8EUW - chains B and G of the 12 polymer chains in the assembly; structure by electron microscopy, 2.70 A resolution.

== Chain B ==
Name: Envelope glycoprotein gp41
From: Human immunodeficiency virus 1
UniProtKB: Q2N0S6 (Q2N0S6_9HIV1); residues 512-664 here correspond to UniProt positions 509-661 (UniProt number = residue number - 3)
Sequence (153 residues; row label = number of the first residue in the row):
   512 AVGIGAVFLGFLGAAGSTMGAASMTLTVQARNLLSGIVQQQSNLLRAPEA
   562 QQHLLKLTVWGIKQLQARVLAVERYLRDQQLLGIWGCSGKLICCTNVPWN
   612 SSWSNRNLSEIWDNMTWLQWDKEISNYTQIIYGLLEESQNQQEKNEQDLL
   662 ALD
Unresolved in the structure: 547-568, 664
Construct notes: conflict Pro559 (Ile556 in Q2N0S6), Cys605 (Thr602 in Q2N0S6)
Disulfide bonds: Cys598-Cys604

== Chain G ==
Name: VRC34.01-MM28 FAB variable heavy chain
From: Homo sapiens
Notes: antibody fragment or engineered binder
Sequence (223 residues; each row starts with the number of its first residue; a row labelled like 82A-82C holds insertion residues (82A, then the next letters in order)):
     1 QKVLVQSGAEVKKPGASVKVSCRAFGYTFTGNPLHWVRQAPGQGLEWLGW
    51 IN
   52A P
    53 HSGDTFTSQKFQGRVYMTRDKSINTAFLDV
82A-82C TRL
    83 TSDDTGIYYCARDKYYGN
100A-100E EAVGM
   101 DVWGQGTSVTVSSASTKGPSVFPLAPSSKSTSGGTAALGCLVKDYFPEPV
   151 TVSWNSGALTSGVHTFPAVLQSSGLYSLSSVVTVPSSSLGTQTYICNVNH
   201 KPSNTKVDKKVEPK
Unresolved in the structure: 114-214
Disulfide bonds: Cys22-Cys92

== How chain B and chain G interact ==
Contacting residue pairs - 26 pairs, chain B then chain G:
  Ala512(B) - Glu100A(G)
  Ala512(B) - Ala100B(G)
  Val513(B) - Trp50(G)
  Val513(B) - Glu100A(G)
  Val513(B) - Ala100B(G)  hydrogen bond (backbone-backbone)
  Gly514(B) - Trp50(G)
  Ile515(B) - Trp50(G)
  Ile515(B) - Asn52(G)
  Ile515(B) - Asp56(G)
  Ile515(B) - Tyr97(G)  hydrogen bond (backbone-side chain)
  Gly516(B) - Asn52(G)
  Gly516(B) - Tyr97(G)  hydrogen bond (backbone-side chain)
  Gly516(B) - Asn100(G)
  Ala517(B) - Asn52(G)
  Ala517(B) - His53(G)
  Ala517(B) - Asn100(G)
  Val518(B) - Thr30(G)
  Val518(B) - Gly31(G)
  Val518(B) - Asn52(G)
  Val518(B) - Tyr97(G)  hydrophobic
  Phe519(B) - Thr28(G)
  Phe519(B) - Thr30(G)  hydrogen bond (backbone-side chain)
  Phe519(B) - Gly31(G)  hydrogen bond (backbone-backbone)
  Phe519(B) - His53(G)
  Leu520(B) - Thr28(G)  hydrogen bond (backbone-side chain)
  Leu520(B) - Gly31(G)
Interface residues without a listed pair, chain G (15 interface residues in all): Asn32, Ile51, Ser54, Phe58
The authors on this interface:
  - specific contacts: Asn52(G)-Ile515(B)

== Summary ==
9 residues of chain B face 15 of chain G across their interface; the contacts include 6 hydrogen bonds. Polar
pairs include Ile515(B)-Tyr97(G), Gly516(B)-Tyr97(G) and Phe519(B)-Thr30(G). The authors report a contact
between Asn52(G) and Ile515(B).
Here chain B is Envelope glycoprotein gp41 (Human immunodeficiency virus 1) and chain G is VRC34.01-MM28 FAB
variable heavy chain (Homo sapiens). Entry 8EUW (Cryo-EM structure of HIV-1 BG505 DS-SOSIP ENV trimer bound to
VRC34.01-MM28 FAB) was determined by electron microscopy together with 8F7Z, 8ELI, 8EUU and 8EUV from the same
study.
